PDB entry 7M0I | X-ray diffraction, 2.81 A resolution | chains H and K of the 6 polymer chains in the assembly

Chain H:
Protein: Fusion glycoprotein F1
Source organism: Human metapneumovirus
Reference sequence: C6F474 (C6F474_9MONO); residues 112-489 here = UniProt positions 112-489
Sequence (431 residues; numbered 112 to 542; the number before each row is that of its first residue):
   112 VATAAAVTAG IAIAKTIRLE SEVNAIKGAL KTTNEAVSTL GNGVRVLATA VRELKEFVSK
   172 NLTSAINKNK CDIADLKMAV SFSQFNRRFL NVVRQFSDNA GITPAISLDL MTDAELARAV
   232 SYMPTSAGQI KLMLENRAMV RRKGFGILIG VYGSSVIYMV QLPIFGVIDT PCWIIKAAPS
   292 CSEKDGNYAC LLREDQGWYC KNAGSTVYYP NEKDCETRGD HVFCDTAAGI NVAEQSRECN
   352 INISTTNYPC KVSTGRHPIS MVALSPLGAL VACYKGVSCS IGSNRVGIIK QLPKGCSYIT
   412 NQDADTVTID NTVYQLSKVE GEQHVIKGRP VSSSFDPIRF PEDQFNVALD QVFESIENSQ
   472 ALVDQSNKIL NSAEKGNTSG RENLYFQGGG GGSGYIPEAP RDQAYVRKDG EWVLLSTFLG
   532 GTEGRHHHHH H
Disordered / not traced: 112-129, 482-542
Construct notes: expression tag (490-542)
Cystine bridges: Cys283-Cys311, Cys292-Cys301, Cys326-Cys335, Cys350-Cys361, Cys384-Cys390
Covalent attachments: N-acetylglucosamine (NAG) linked to Asn172, Asn353

Chain K:
Protein: Fusion glycoprotein F2
Source organism: Human metapneumovirus
Reference sequence: C6F474 (C6F474_9MONO); residue numbers follow UniProt; this construct covers 23-101
Sequence (89 residues; numbered 19 to 107; the number before each row is that of its first residue):
    19 LKESYLEESC STITEGYLSV LRTGWYTNVF TLEVGDVENL TCTDGPSLIK TELDLTKSAL
    79 RELKTVSADQ LAREEQIENP RQSKKRKRR
Disordered / not traced: 89-107
Construct notes: expression tag (19-22, 102-107)
Covalent attachments: N-acetylglucosamine (NAG) linked to Asn57

How chain H and chain K interact:
Contacting residue pairs - 55 pairs, chain H then chain K:
  Lys188(H) - Leu66(K)
  Val191(H) - Leu66(K)  hydrophobic
  Gln195(H) - Leu66(K)  hydrogen bond (side chain-backbone)
  Gln195(H) - Thr69(K)  hydrogen bond
  Gln195(H) - Glu70(K)  hydrogen bond
  Gln195(H) - Leu73(K)
  Arg198(H) - Glu70(K)  salt bridge
  Arg198(H) - Leu73(K)
  Leu219(H) - Glu80(K)
  Leu219(H) - Leu81(K)
  Thr223(H) - Glu80(K)
  Asp224(H) - Glu80(K)  hydrogen bond (backbone-side chain)
  Asp224(H) - Thr83(K)
  Glu246(H) - Gln88(K)  hydrogen bond (backbone-side chain)
  Ala249(H) - Val84(K)  hydrophobic
  Arg252(H) - Val84(K)
  Arg329(H) - Ser85(K)
  Arg329(H) - Gln88(K)
  Val424(H) - Thr41(K)
  Tyr425(H) - Thr41(K)
  Gln426(H) - Thr41(K)  hydrogen bond (backbone-backbone)
  Gln426(H) - Gly42(K)
  Lys429(H) - Trp43(K)
  Val430(H) - Trp43(K)  hydrogen bond (backbone-backbone)
  Val430(H) - Tyr44(K)
  Val430(H) - Thr45(K)  hydrogen bond (backbone-backbone)
  Glu431(H) - Thr45(K)
  Gly432(H) - Tyr44(K)
  Gly432(H) - Thr45(K)  hydrogen bond (backbone-backbone)
  Gly432(H) - Asn46(K)
  Glu433(H) - Asn46(K)  hydrogen bond (backbone-side chain)
  Glu433(H) - Val47(K)  hydrogen bond (backbone-backbone)
  Gln434(H) - Val47(K)
  His435(H) - Asn46(K)  hydrogen bond
  His435(H) - Val47(K)  hydrogen bond (backbone-backbone)
  His435(H) - Phe48(K)
  His435(H) - Thr49(K)  hydrogen bond (backbone-backbone)
  Val436(H) - Thr49(K)
  Ile437(H) - Thr49(K)  hydrogen bond (backbone-backbone)
  Ile437(H) - Leu50(K)  hydrophobic
  Ile437(H) - Glu51(K)  hydrogen bond (backbone-backbone)
  Lys438(H) - Glu51(K)
  Lys438(H) - Val52(K)
  Lys438(H) - Asp54(K)  salt bridge
  Gly439(H) - Glu51(K)  hydrogen bond (backbone-backbone)
  Gly439(H) - Gly53(K)
  Arg440(H) - Gly53(K)
  Pro441(H) - Asp54(K)
  Val442(H) - Asp54(K)  hydrogen bond (backbone-backbone)
  Val442(H) - Val55(K)
  Val442(H) - Glu56(K)  hydrogen bond (backbone-backbone)
  Ser443(H) - Glu56(K)
  Ser444(H) - Glu56(K)  hydrogen bond (backbone-side chain)
  Ser444(H) - Leu58(K)
  Phe446(H) - Cys60(K)  hydrophobic
Other interface residues (no listed pair), chain H (33 interface residues in all): Ser192, Arg248
Other interface residues (no listed pair), chain K (29 interface residues in all): Ala86

Overview:
33 residues of chain H face 29 of chain K across their interface, with 20 hydrogen bonds and 2 salt bridges.
Polar pairs include Arg198(H)-Glu70(K), Lys438(H)-Asp54(K) and Gln195(H)-Leu66(K). N-acetylglucosamine is
covalently linked to Asn172(H) and Asn353(H). N-acetylglucosamine is covalently linked to Asn57(K).
Here chain H is Fusion glycoprotein F1 and chain K is Fusion glycoprotein F2, both from Human metapneumovirus.
Entry 7M0I (Crystal structure of a human metapneumovirus subtype B2 trimeric fusion protein) was determined by
X-ray diffraction.
